PDB entry 8XL7 | electron microscopy, 2.85 A resolution | chains F and L of the 12 polymer chains in the assembly

# Chain F (and L)
Protein: Methylcrotonoyl-CoA carboxylase beta chain, mitochondrial
Source organism: Homo sapiens
Notes: EC 6.4.1.4; chain L of this document is another copy of the same molecule, construct and numbering; everything in this record applies to it too
UniProtKB: Q9HCC0 (MCCB_HUMAN); residue numbers follow UniProt; this construct covers 1-563
Sequence (563 residues; row label = number of the first residue in the row):
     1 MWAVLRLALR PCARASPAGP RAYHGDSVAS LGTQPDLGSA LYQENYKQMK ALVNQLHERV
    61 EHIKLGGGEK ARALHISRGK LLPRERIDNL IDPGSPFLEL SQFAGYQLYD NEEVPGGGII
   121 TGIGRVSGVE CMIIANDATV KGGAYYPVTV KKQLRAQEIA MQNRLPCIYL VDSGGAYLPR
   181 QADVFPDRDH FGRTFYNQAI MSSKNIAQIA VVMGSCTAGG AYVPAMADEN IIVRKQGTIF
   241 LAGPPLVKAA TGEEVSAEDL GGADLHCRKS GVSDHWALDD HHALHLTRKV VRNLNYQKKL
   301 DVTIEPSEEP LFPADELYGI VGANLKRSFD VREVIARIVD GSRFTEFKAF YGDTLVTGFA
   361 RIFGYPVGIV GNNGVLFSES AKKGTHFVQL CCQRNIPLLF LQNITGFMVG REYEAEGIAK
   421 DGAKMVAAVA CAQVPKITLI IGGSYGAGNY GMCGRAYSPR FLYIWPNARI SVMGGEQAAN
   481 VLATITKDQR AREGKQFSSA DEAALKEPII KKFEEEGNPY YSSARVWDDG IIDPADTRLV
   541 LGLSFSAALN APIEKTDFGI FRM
Not modelled in the structure: 1-22
Ligand contacts:
  - acetyl coenzyme A (ACO), molecule 1: Arg78, Lys141, Gly142, Ser173, Gly174, Gly175, Ala176, Tyr177, Leu178, Ser215, Thr217
  - acetyl coenzyme A (ACO), molecule 2: Val472, Met473, Val481, Ile485, Gln489
  - biotin (BTN), molecule 1: Ala218, Leu241, Leu246
  - biotin (BTN), molecule 2: Thr405, Gly406, Phe407, Val409, Tyr445, Gly446, Ala447, Gly448, Val472, Met473, Gly474, Gln477
Curated features (UniProtKB/Swiss-Prot):
  - region: Arg343 to Asn372 (Acyl-CoA binding)
  - modified residue: Lys70 (N6-acetyllysine), Lys141 (N6-succinyllysine), Lys495 (N6-acetyllysine), Lys511 (N6-acetyllysine)
  - natural variant: Ser39 (S39F: In MCC2D), Gly68 (G68V: In MCC2D; uncertain significance), Glu99 (E99Q: In MCC2D), Ser101 (S101F: In MCC2D), Gly105 (G105R: In MCC2D; uncertain significance), Gly118 (deletion: In MCC2D), Cys131 (C131F: In MCC2D), Thr139 (T139I: In MCC2D), Tyr146 (Y146N: In MCC2D), Lys152 (K152T: In MCC2D), Arg155 (R155Q: In MCC2D; R155W: In MCC2D), Asn163 (N163D: In MCC2D; uncertain significance), 42 further natural variant entries in UniProt
What the authors report for this chain:
  - catalytic residues: Ala447, Gly448 (citing earlier work)
  - binding site for biotin: Ala447, Gly448

# How chain F and chain L interact
Pairs across the interface (180; chain F residue first):
  Lys151(F) - Asp187(L)  salt bridge
  Glu158(F) - Arg188(L)  salt bridge
  Leu178(F) - Met473(L)  hydrophobic
  Leu178(F) - Ala478(L)  hydrophobic
  Leu178(F) - Leu482(L)  hydrophobic
  Leu178(F) - Lys512(L)
  Leu178(F) - Phe513(L)  hydrophobic
  Pro179(F) - Lys512(L)
  Gln181(F) - Ser471(L)
  Gln181(F) - Val472(L)  hydrogen bond (side chain-backbone)
  Gln181(F) - Lys512(L)
  Gln181(F) - Phe513(L)
  Gln181(F) - Glu516(L)  hydrogen bond
  Ala182(F) - Glu516(L)
  Phe185(F) - Gly446(L)
  Phe185(F) - Asn449(L)
  Phe185(F) - Tyr450(L)
  Phe185(F) - Ile470(L)  hydrophobic
  Phe185(F) - Ser471(L)
  Phe185(F) - Val472(L)
  Pro186(F) - Arg455(L)
  Pro186(F) - Ile470(L)  hydrophobic
  Pro186(F) - Trp527(L)  hydrophobic
  Asp187(F) - Lys151(L)  salt bridge
  Asp187(F) - Ala456(L)
  Asp187(F) - Trp527(L)  hydrogen bond
  Arg188(F) - Glu158(L)  salt bridge
  Arg188(F) - Asp189(L)  salt bridge
  Arg188(F) - Arg455(L)
  Arg188(F) - Ala456(L)
  Asp189(F) - Arg188(L)  salt bridge
  Gly192(F) - Tyr450(L)
  Gly192(F) - Ala456(L)
  Gly192(F) - Tyr457(L)  hydrogen bond (backbone-side chain)
  Arg193(F) - Ala456(L)  hydrogen bond (side chain-backbone)
  Arg193(F) - Ser458(L)  hydrogen bond
  Phe195(F) - Tyr450(L)  hydrophobic
  Phe195(F) - Tyr457(L)
  Tyr196(F) - Ala430(L)
  Tyr196(F) - Ala456(L)
  Tyr196(F) - Tyr457(L)  hydrophobic
  Ala199(F) - Ala427(L)  hydrophobic
  Ala199(F) - Ala430(L)  hydrophobic
  Ala199(F) - Cys431(L)  hydrogen bond (backbone-side chain)
  Ile200(F) - Ala430(L)
  Ile200(F) - Cys431(L)  hydrophobic
  Ser202(F) - Gly559(L)
  Ser202(F) - Ile560(L)
  Ser203(F) - Cys431(L)
  Ser203(F) - Asp557(L)
  Ser203(F) - Phe558(L)
  Ser203(F) - Gly559(L)
  Tyr222(F) - Phe407(L)
  Tyr222(F) - Gly422(L)
  Tyr222(F) - Ala423(L)
  Tyr222(F) - Ala447(L)  hydrophobic
  Pro224(F) - Arg562(L)
  Ala225(F) - Ala419(L)
  Ala225(F) - Ala423(L)
  Met226(F) - Ala423(L)
  Met226(F) - Ala427(L)  hydrophobic
  Ala227(F) - Arg562(L)  hydrogen bond (backbone-side chain)
  Asp228(F) - Ile560(L)
  Asp228(F) - Arg562(L)  hydrogen bond (backbone-side chain)
  Glu229(F) - Arg562(L)
  Asn230(F) - Arg562(L)
  Phe240(F) - Glu414(L)
  Leu241(F) - Phe407(L)  hydrophobic
  Leu241(F) - Glu414(L)  hydrogen bond (backbone-side chain)
  Leu241(F) - Ile418(L)
  Leu241(F) - Ala419(L)  hydrophobic
  Ala242(F) - Val409(L)  hydrophobic
  Ala242(F) - Glu414(L)
  Pro245(F) - Val481(L)
  Pro245(F) - Thr484(L)
  Leu246(F) - Val481(L)  hydrophobic
  Val247(F) - Val409(L)  hydrophobic
  Val247(F) - Gly410(L)
  Ala249(F) - Gln477(L)  hydrogen bond (backbone-side chain)
  Ala249(F) - Asn480(L)
  Ala250(F) - Val409(L)  hydrophobic
  Thr251(F) - Val409(L)
  Val255(F) - Arg411(L)
  Leu260(F) - Gly410(L)
  Leu260(F) - Arg411(L)
  Leu260(F) - Glu414(L)
  Leu265(F) - Glu414(L)
  Leu265(F) - Ala415(L)  hydrophobic
  His266(F) - Glu414(L)
  Ser270(F) - Ala415(L)
  Ser270(F) - Glu416(L)
  Ser270(F) - Lys420(L)  hydrogen bond (backbone-side chain)
  Gly271(F) - Lys420(L)
  Val272(F) - Lys420(L)
  Val272(F) - Arg562(L)  hydrogen bond (backbone-side chain)
  Asp274(F) - Arg562(L)  salt bridge
  Phe407(F) - Tyr222(L)
  Phe407(F) - Leu241(L)  hydrophobic
  Val409(F) - Ala242(L)  hydrophobic
  Val409(F) - Val247(L)  hydrophobic
  Val409(F) - Ala250(L)  hydrophobic
  Val409(F) - Thr251(L)
  Gly410(F) - Val247(L)
  Gly410(F) - Leu260(L)
  Arg411(F) - Val255(L)
  Arg411(F) - Leu260(L)
  Glu414(F) - Phe240(L)
  Glu414(F) - Leu241(L)  hydrogen bond (side chain-backbone)
  Glu414(F) - Ala242(L)
  Glu414(F) - Leu265(L)
  Ala415(F) - Leu265(L)  hydrophobic
  Ala415(F) - Ser270(L)
  Glu416(F) - Ser270(L)
  Ile418(F) - Leu241(L)
  Ala419(F) - Ala225(L)
  Ala419(F) - Leu241(L)  hydrophobic
  Lys420(F) - Ser270(L)  hydrogen bond (side chain-backbone)
  Lys420(F) - Gly271(L)
  Gly422(F) - Tyr222(L)
  Ala423(F) - Tyr222(L)
  Ala423(F) - Ala225(L)
  Ala423(F) - Met226(L)
  Ala427(F) - Met226(L)  hydrophobic
  Ala430(F) - Tyr196(L)  hydrophobic
  Ala430(F) - Ala199(L)  hydrophobic
  Ala430(F) - Ile200(L)
  Cys431(F) - Ala199(L)  hydrogen bond (side chain-backbone)
  Cys431(F) - Ile200(L)  hydrophobic
  Cys431(F) - Ser203(L)
  Gly446(F) - Phe185(L)
  Ala447(F) - Tyr222(L)  hydrophobic
  Tyr450(F) - Phe185(L)
  Tyr450(F) - Gly192(L)
  Tyr450(F) - Phe195(L)  hydrophobic
  Arg455(F) - Pro186(L)
  Arg455(F) - Arg188(L)
  Ala456(F) - Arg188(L)
  Ala456(F) - Gly192(L)
  Ala456(F) - Arg193(L)  hydrogen bond (backbone-side chain)
  Ala456(F) - Tyr196(L)
  Tyr457(F) - Gly192(L)  hydrogen bond (side chain-backbone)
  Tyr457(F) - Phe195(L)
  Tyr457(F) - Tyr196(L)  hydrophobic
  Ser458(F) - Arg193(L)
  Ile470(F) - Phe185(L)  hydrophobic
  Ile470(F) - Pro186(L)  hydrophobic
  Ser471(F) - Gln181(L)
  Ser471(F) - Phe185(L)
  Val472(F) - Gln181(L)  hydrogen bond (backbone-side chain)
  Val472(F) - Phe185(L)
  Met473(F) - Leu246(L)  hydrophobic
  Gln477(F) - Ala249(L)  hydrogen bond (side chain-backbone)
  Ala478(F) - Leu178(L)  hydrophobic
  Asn480(F) - Ala249(L)
  Val481(F) - Pro245(L)
  Val481(F) - Leu246(L)  hydrophobic
  Leu482(F) - Leu178(L)  hydrophobic
  Thr484(F) - Pro245(L)
  Lys512(F) - Leu178(L)
  Lys512(F) - Pro179(L)
  Lys512(F) - Gln181(L)
  Phe513(F) - Leu178(L)  hydrophobic
  Phe513(F) - Gln181(L)
  Glu516(F) - Gln181(L)  hydrogen bond
  Glu516(F) - Ala182(L)
  Trp527(F) - Pro186(L)  hydrophobic
  Trp527(F) - Asp187(L)  hydrogen bond
  Asp557(F) - Ser203(L)
  Phe558(F) - Ser203(L)
  Gly559(F) - Ser202(L)
  Gly559(F) - Ser203(L)
  Ile560(F) - Ser202(L)
  Ile560(F) - Asp228(L)
  Arg562(F) - Pro224(L)
  Arg562(F) - Ala227(L)  hydrogen bond (side chain-backbone)
  Arg562(F) - Asp228(L)  hydrogen bond (side chain-backbone)
  Arg562(F) - Glu229(L)
  Arg562(F) - Asn230(L)
  Arg562(F) - Val272(L)  hydrogen bond (side chain-backbone)
  Arg562(F) - Asp274(L)  salt bridge
Interface residues without a listed pair, chain F (98 interface residues in all): Phe191, Ala218, Ile239, Asp259, Lys269, Gly417, Val426, Ser444, Asn449, Ala479, Ile509, Tyr521, Val526
Interface residues without a listed pair, chain L (98 interface residues in all): Phe191, Ala218, Ile239, Asp259, His266, Lys269, Gly417, Val426, Ser444, Ala479, Ile509, Tyr521, Val526

# In short
Chain F and chain L each contribute 98 residues to their interface; the contacts include 25 hydrogen bonds and
8 salt bridges. Among the polar pairs are Lys151(F)-Asp187(L), Glu158(F)-Arg188(L) and Arg188(F)-Asp189(L).
Ligands of chain F: biotin and acetyl coenzyme A. From the paper: catalytic residues Ala447(F) and Gly448(F);
a binding site for biotin at Ala447(F) and Gly448(F).
Both chains are Methylcrotonoyl-CoA carboxylase beta chain, mitochondrial (Homo sapiens). Entry 8XL7
(Structure of human 3-methylcrotonyl-CoA carboxylase in complex with acetyl-CoA (MCC-ACO)) was determined by
electron microscopy (same publication as 8XL3, 8XL4, 8XL5, 8XL6 and 8XL8).
